Entry 8TAY (X-ray diffraction, 2.02 A resolution); this record covers chain A.

[Chain A]
Protein: Cytochrome P450
From: Rhodopseudomonas palustris HaA2
UniProtKB: Q2IU02 (Q2IU02_RHOP2); residues 0-409 here correspond to UniProt positions 1-410 (UniProt number = residue number + 1)
Sequence (410 residues; numbered 0 to 409; the number before each row is that of its first residue; numbering starts at 0):
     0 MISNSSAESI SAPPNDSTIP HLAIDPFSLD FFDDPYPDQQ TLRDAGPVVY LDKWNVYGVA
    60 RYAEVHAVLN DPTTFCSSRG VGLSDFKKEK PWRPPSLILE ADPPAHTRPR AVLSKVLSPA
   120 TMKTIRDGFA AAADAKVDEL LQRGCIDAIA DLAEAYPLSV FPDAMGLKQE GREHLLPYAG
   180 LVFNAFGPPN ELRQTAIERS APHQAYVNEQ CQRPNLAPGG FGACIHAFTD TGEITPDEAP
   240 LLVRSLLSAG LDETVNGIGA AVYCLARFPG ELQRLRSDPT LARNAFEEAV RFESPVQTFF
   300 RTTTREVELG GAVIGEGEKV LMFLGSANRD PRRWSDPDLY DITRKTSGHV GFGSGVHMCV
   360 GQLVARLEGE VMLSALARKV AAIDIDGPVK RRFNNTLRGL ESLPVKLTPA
Disordered / not traced: 0-16
Construct notes: engineered mutation E252 (Thr253 in Q2IU02)
Ion coordination: heme Fe near C358 (its only coordinating residue here)
Residues lining bound ligands:
  - 4-(thiophen-3-yl)benzoic acid (EJD): R92, S95, I97, L98, V181, F182, F185, R243, S244, S247, A248, E252, V295, F298
  - heme (HEM): L68, V80, I97, L98, H105, R109, L112, L116, F160, S244, L245, A248, G249, E252, T253, F285, V289, P294, V295, F298, R300, L323, G350, F351, G352, V355, H356, C358, V359, G360, V363, A364
Reported in the primary citation:
  - binding site for heme: E252
  - conformationally variable residues (side-chain flip): F298
  - mutagenesis - T252E: decreased binding to 4-pyridin-3-ylbenzoic acid
  - mutagenesis - T252E: abolished catalytic activity on NADH/O2
  - mutagenesis - T252E: increased catalytic activity on hydrogen peroxide
  - mutagenesis - T252E: increased binding to 4-t-butylbenzoic acid
  - mutagenesis - T252E: unchanged binding to 4-cyclohexylbenzoic acid
  - mutagenesis - T252E: decreased catalytic activity

[Overview]
Ligands of chain A: 4-(thiophen-3-yl)benzoic acid and heme. From the paper: a binding site for heme at E252;
T252E reduces binding to 4-pyridin-3-ylbenzoic acid.
Chain A is Cytochrome P450 (Rhodopseudomonas palustris HaA2); the structure, The crystal structure of T252E
CYP199A4 bound to 4-(thiophen-3-yl)benzoic acid, was determined by X-ray diffraction together with 8TAW and
8TNK from the same study.
